PDB entry 1KZJ | X-ray diffraction, 2.60 A resolution | chains A and B

Chain A (and B):
Protein: Thymidylate synthase
Organism: Escherichia coli
Notes: EC 2.1.1.45; chain B of this document is another copy of the same molecule, construct and numbering; everything in this record applies to it too
UniProtKB: P0A884 (TYSY_ECOLI); numbering as in UniProt (aligned over 1-264)
Chain sequence (264 residues; numbered 1 to 264; the number before each row is that of its first residue):
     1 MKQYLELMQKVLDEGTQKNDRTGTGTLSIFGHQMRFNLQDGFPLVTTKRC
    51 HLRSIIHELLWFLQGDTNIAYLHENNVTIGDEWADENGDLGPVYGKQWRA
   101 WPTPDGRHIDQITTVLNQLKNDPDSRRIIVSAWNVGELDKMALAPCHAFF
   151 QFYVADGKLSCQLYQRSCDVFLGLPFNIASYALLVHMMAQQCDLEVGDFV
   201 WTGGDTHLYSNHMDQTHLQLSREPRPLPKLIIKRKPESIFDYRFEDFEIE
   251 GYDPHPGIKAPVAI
Construct notes: modified residue (1); engineered mutation Gly80 (Trp in P0A884)
Modified / non-standard residues: Met1 (n-carboxymethionine; CXM)
Glycans and other covalent adducts: 2'-deoxyuridine 5'-monophosphate (UMP) linked to Cys146
Ligand contacts:
  - 10-propargyl-5,8-dideazafolic acid (CB3): Glu58, Thr78, Ile79, Trp83, Leu143, Asp169, Leu172, Gly173, Phe176, Asn177, Tyr209, Ile258, Lys259, Ala260, Val262, Ala263
  - 2'-deoxyuridine 5'-monophosphate (UMP): Arg21, Tyr94, His147, Gln165, Arg166, Ser167, Cys168, Asp169, Gly173, Leu174, Asn177, His207, Tyr209
Swiss-Prot annotation at these positions:
  - active site: Cys146 (Nucleophile)
  - binding site (dUMP): Arg21, Arg126, Arg127, Arg166 to Asp169, Asn177, His207 to Tyr209
  - binding site ((6R)-5,10-methylene-5,6,7,8-tetrahydrofolate): His51, Asp169, Ala263

How chain A and chain B interact:
Pairs across the interface (106; chain A residue first):
  Thr16(A) with Asp156(B), hydrogen bond
  Lys18(A) with Asp124(B); Tyr153(B); Val154(B)
  Asn19(A) with Asp124(B)
  Asp20(A) with Arg126(B), salt bridge
  Arg21(A) with Arg127(B)
  Thr26(A) with Arg126(B)
  Ser28(A) with Tyr153(B), hydrogen bond
  Phe30(A) with Arg35(B), hydrogen bond (backbone-side chain); Gln151(B); Tyr153(B), hydrophobic; Ser160(B); Cys161(B); Gln162(B)
  Gly31(A) with Arg35(B), hydrogen bond (backbone-side chain); Gln162(B)
  His32(A) with Gln33(B), hydrogen bond (backbone-side chain)
  Gln33(A) with Gly31(B); His32(B), hydrogen bond (side chain-backbone); Gln33(B); Thr202(B)
  Arg35(A) with Phe30(B), hydrogen bond (side chain-backbone); Gly31(B), hydrogen bond (side chain-backbone)
  Trp101(A) with Trp101(B), hydrophobic; Asn134(B); Val135(B), hydrophobic; Gly136(B)
  Pro102(A) with Pro104(B)
  Thr103(A) with Gly136(B)
  Pro104(A) with Thr103(B); Pro104(B), hydrophobic; Glu137(B)
  Arg107(A) with Gly136(B), hydrogen bond (side chain-backbone)
  Ile109(A) with Val135(B), hydrophobic
  Gln111(A) with Val135(B)
  Asp124(A) with Lys18(B), salt bridge; Asn19(B)
  Arg126(A) with Asp20(B), salt bridge; Arg21(B); Thr26(B); Arg166(B), hydrogen bond (backbone-side chain); Ser167(B); Asp205(B); His207(B), hydrogen bond; Tyr209(B), hydrogen bond
  Arg127(A) with Arg21(B); Ala144(B); Arg166(B)
  Ile129(A) with Trp133(B), hydrophobic; Arg166(B)
  Ser131(A) with Trp133(B)
  Trp133(A) with Trp101(B); Ile129(B), hydrophobic; Phe149(B), hydrophobic
  Asn134(A) with Trp101(B)
  Val135(A) with Trp101(B); Ile109(B), hydrophobic; Gln111(B)
  Gly136(A) with Trp101(B); Thr103(B); Pro104(B)
  Glu137(A) with Pro104(B)
  Ala144(A) with Arg127(B)
  Phe149(A) with Trp133(B), hydrophobic; Phe149(B), hydrophobic; Tyr164(B), hydrophobic
  Gln151(A) with Phe30(B); Tyr164(B), hydrogen bond; Arg166(B); Gly204(B); Asp205(B)
  Tyr153(A) with Lys18(B); Ser28(B), hydrogen bond; Phe30(B), hydrophobic; Asp205(B)
  Val154(A) with Lys18(B)
  Asp156(A) with Thr16(B)
  Ser160(A) with Phe30(B)
  Cys161(A) with Phe30(B)
  Gln162(A) with Phe30(B); Gly31(B); Tyr164(B), hydrogen bond; Thr202(B); Gly203(B), hydrogen bond (side chain-backbone); Gly204(B)
  Tyr164(A) with Phe149(B), hydrophobic; Gln151(B), hydrogen bond; Gln162(B), hydrogen bond; Tyr164(B), hydrophobic
  Arg166(A) with Arg126(B), hydrogen bond (side chain-backbone); Arg127(B); Ile129(B); Gln151(B), hydrogen bond (backbone-side chain)
  Ser167(A) with Arg126(B), hydrogen bond
  Val200(A) with Phe30(B)
  Thr202(A) with Gln33(B); Gln162(B); Thr202(B)
  Gly203(A) with Gln162(B), hydrogen bond (backbone-side chain)
  Gly204(A) with Gln151(B); Gln162(B)
  Asp205(A) with Arg126(B); Tyr153(B)
  His207(A) with Arg126(B)
  Tyr209(A) with Arg126(B), hydrogen bond
Interface residues without a listed pair, chain A (55 interface residues in all): Thr22, Ile29, Asp105, Leu143, Ala148, Phe152, Ala155
Interface residues without a listed pair, chain B (50 interface residues in all): Ile29, Ser131, Lys140, Ala148, Phe152, Val200

Summary:
55 residues of chain A face 50 of chain B across their interface; the contacts include 23 hydrogen bonds and 3
salt bridges. Among the polar pairs are Asp20(A)-Arg126(B), Asp124(A)-Lys18(B) and Thr16(A)-Asp156(B). Chain A
binds 10-propargyl-5,8-dideazafolic acid. Covalently linked 2'-deoxyuridine 5'-monophosphate: at Cys146(A).
Chain A and chain B are both Thymidylate synthase (Escherichia coli); the structure, Crystal Structure of EcTS
W80G/dUMP/CB3717 Complex, was determined by X-ray diffraction, deposited together with 1KZI.
